Entry 9CO6 (electron microscopy, 3.01 A resolution); this record covers chains B and F of the 6 polymer chains in the assembly.

Chain B:
Name: Spike glycoprotein
Organism: Severe acute respiratory syndrome coronavirus 2
UniProt: P0DTC2 (SPIKE_SARS2); aligned to UniProt positions 7-1224 over residues 3-1220 (the alignment contains insertions or deletions, so no single offset holds)
Amino-acid sequence (1252 residues; each row starts with the number of its first residue; numbers below 1 keep their minus sign (Met-9 is residue -9)):
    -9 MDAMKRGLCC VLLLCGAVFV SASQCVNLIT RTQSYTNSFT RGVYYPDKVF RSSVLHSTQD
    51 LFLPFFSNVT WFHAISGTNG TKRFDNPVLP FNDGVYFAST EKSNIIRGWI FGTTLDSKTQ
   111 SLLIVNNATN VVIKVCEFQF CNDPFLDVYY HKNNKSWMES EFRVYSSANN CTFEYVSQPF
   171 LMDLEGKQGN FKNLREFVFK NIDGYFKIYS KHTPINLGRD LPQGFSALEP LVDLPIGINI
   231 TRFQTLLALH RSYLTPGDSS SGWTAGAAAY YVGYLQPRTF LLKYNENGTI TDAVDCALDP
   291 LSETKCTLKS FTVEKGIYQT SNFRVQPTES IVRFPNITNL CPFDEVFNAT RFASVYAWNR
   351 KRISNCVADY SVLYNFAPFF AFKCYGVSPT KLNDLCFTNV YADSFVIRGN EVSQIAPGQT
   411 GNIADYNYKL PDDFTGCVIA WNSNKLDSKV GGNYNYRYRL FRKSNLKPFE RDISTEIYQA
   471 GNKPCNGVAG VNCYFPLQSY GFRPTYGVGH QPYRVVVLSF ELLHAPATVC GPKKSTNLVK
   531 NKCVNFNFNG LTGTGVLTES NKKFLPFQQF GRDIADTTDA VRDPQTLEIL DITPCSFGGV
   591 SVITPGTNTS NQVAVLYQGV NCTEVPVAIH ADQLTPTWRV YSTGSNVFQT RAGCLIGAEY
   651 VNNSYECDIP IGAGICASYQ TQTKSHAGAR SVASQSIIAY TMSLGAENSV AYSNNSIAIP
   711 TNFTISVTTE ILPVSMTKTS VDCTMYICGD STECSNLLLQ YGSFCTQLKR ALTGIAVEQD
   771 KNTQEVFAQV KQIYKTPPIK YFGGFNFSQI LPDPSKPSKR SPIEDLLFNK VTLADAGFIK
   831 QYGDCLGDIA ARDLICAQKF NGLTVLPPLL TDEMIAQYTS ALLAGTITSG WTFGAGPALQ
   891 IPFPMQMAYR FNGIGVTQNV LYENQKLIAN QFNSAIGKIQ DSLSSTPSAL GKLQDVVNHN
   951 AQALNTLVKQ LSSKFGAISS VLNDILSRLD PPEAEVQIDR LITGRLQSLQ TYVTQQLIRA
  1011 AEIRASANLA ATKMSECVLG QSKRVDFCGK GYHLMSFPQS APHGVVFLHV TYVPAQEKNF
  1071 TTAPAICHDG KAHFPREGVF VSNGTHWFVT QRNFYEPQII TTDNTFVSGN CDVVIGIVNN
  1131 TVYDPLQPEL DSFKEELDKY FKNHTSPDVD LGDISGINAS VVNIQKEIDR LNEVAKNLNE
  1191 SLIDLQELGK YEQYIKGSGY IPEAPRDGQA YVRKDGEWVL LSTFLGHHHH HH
Unresolved in the structure: -9 to 21, 139-147, 243-256, 617-633, 673-683, 824-843, 1146-1242
Differences from the reference sequence: initiating methionine (-9); expression tag (-8 to 2, 1221-1242); insertion (5-7, 12); conflict Val8 (Pro9 in P0DTC2), Phe9 (Leu10 in P0DTC2), Ile19 (Thr in P0DTC2), 47 further conflict positions vs the reference (P0DTC2) not listed
Swiss-Prot annotation at these positions:
  - glycosylation (N-linked (GlcNAc...) asparagine): Asn653 (complex), Asn705 (high mannose), Asn1130 (complex)
Disulfide bonds: Cys126-Cys161, Cys286-Cys296, Cys331-Cys356, Cys374-Cys427, Cys386-Cys520, Cys475-Cys483, Cys612-Cys644, Cys657-Cys666, Cys733-Cys755, Cys738-Cys744, Cys1027-Cys1038, Cys1077-Cys1121
Covalently attached groups: N-acetylglucosamine (NAG) linked to Asn58, Asn277, Asn326, Asn611, Asn704, Asn712, Asn796, Asn1093

Chain F:
Name: Nanosota-9
Organism: Vicugna pacos
Amino-acid sequence (150 residues; row label = number of the first residue in the row):
     1 QVQLQESGGG LVQPGGSLRL SCTASGIALH THATGWFRQA PGKEREGVSC ISSGDGTTYY
    61 EDSVEGRFTI SRDNAKNTVY LQMNSLKLED TAVYYCAADP GAVCHSGSYY YTDDDFYYRG
   121 QGTQVTVSSG GQHHHHHHGA YPYDVPDYAS
Unresolved in the structure: 130-150
Disulfide bonds: Cys22-Cys96, Cys50-Cys104

Chain B / chain F interface:
Contacting residue pairs (4):
  Pro368(B) - Asp55(F)
  Asn434(B) - Thr57(F)
  Lys435(B) - Gly56(F)
  Lys435(B) - Thr58(F)
Also at the interface, not in a pair above, chain B (5 interface residues in all): Asn432, Gln501

In short:
The interface between chain B and chain F involves 5 residues on one side and 4 on the other.
N-acetylglucosamine is covalently linked to Asn58(B), Asn277(B), Asn326(B), Asn611(B), Asn704(B) and Asn712(B)
and 2 more.
Here chain B is Spike glycoprotein (Severe acute respiratory syndrome coronavirus 2) and chain F is Nanosota-9
(Vicugna pacos). Entry 9CO6 (BA.5 spike/Nanosota-9 complex) was determined by electron microscopy, deposited
together with 9CO7, 9CO8 and 9CO9.
